Entry 8OF4 (electron microscopy, 2.94 A resolution); this record covers chains G and I of the 11 polymer chains in the assembly.

# Chain G
Name: Histone H2A type 1
Source organism: Xenopus laevis
Reference sequence: P06897 (H2A1_XENLA); residues 0-129 here correspond to UniProt positions 1-130 (UniProt number = residue number + 1)
Amino-acid sequence (130 residues; row label = number of the first residue in the row; numbering starts at 0):
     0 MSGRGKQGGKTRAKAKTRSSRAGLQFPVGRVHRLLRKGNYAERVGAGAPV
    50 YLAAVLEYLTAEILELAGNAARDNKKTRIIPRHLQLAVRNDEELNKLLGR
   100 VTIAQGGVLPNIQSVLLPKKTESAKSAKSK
Not modelled in the structure: 0-11, 120-129
Differences from the reference sequence: conflict Arg99 (Gly100 in P06897)
Curated features (UniProtKB/Swiss-Prot):
  - modified residue: Ser1 (N-acetylserine), Lys5 (N6-(2-hydroxyisobutyryl)lysine), Lys9 (N6-(2-hydroxyisobutyryl)lysine), Lys36 (N6-(2-hydroxyisobutyryl)lysine), Lys74 (N6-(2-hydroxyisobutyryl)lysine), Lys75 (N6-(2-hydroxyisobutyryl)lysine), Lys95 (N6-(2-hydroxyisobutyryl)lysine), Gln104 (N5-methylglutamine), Lys118 (N6-(2-hydroxyisobutyryl)lysine)
  - cross-link (Glycyl lysine isopeptide (Lys-Gly)): Lys13 (interchain with G-Cter in ubiquitin), Lys15 (interchain with G-Cter in ubiquitin), Lys119 (interchain with G-Cter in ubiquitin)
What the authors report for this chain:
  - post-translational modification sites: Lys119 (citing earlier work)

# Chain I
Molecule: 145-nt DNA strand
Source organism: Xenopus laevis
Sequence (145 nucleotides; row label = number of the first residue in the row; numbers below 1 keep their minus sign (DA-72 is residue -72)):
   -72 ATCAGAATCCCGGTGCCGAGGCCGCTCAATTGGTCGTAGACAGCTCTAGC
   -22 ACCGCTTAAACGCACGTACGCGCTGTCCCCCGCGTTTTAACCGCCAAGGG
    28 GATTACTCCCTAGTCTCCAGGCACGTGTCAGATATATACATCGAT

# Interface between chain G and chain I
Contacting residue pairs - 15 pairs, chain G then chain I:
  Thr16(G) with DG47(I), sugar contact
  Arg29(G) with DG48(I), hydrogen bond to the phosphate; DC49(I), salt bridge to the phosphate
  Arg35(G) with DA39(I), phosphate contact
  Arg42(G) with DT38(I), sugar contact; DA39(I), phosphate contact
  Val43(G) with DT38(I), sugar contact; DA39(I), hydrogen bond to the phosphate
  Gly44(G) with DT38(I), phosphate contact
  Ala45(G) with DT38(I), hydrogen bond to the phosphate
  Lys75(G) with DG58(I), phosphate contact
  Thr76(G) with DA57(I), hydrogen bond to the phosphate; DG58(I), hydrogen bond to the phosphate
  Arg77(G) with DA57(I), sugar contact; DG58(I), hydrogen bond to the phosphate
Also at the interface, not in a pair above, chain G (12 interface residues in all): His31, Glu41

# Overview
12 residues of chain G and 7 residues of chain I are in contact; the contacts include 6 hydrogen bonds and 1
salt bridge. Polar pairs include Arg29(G)-DG48(I), Val43(G)-DA39(I) and Ala45(G)-DT38(I). From the paper: a
modification site at Lys119(G).
Here chain G is Histone H2A type 1 and chain I is a 145-nt DNA strand, both from Xenopus laevis. Entry 8OF4
(Nucleosome Bound human SIRT6 (Composite)) was determined by electron microscopy.
